Entry 1OHH (X-ray diffraction, 2.80 A resolution); this record covers chains C and H of the 8 polymer chains in the assembly.

Chain C:
Protein: ATP synthase subunit alpha, mitochondrial
From: Bos taurus
UniProtKB: P19483 (ATPA_BOVIN); residues 1-510 here correspond to UniProt positions 44-553 (UniProt number = residue number + 43)
Sequence (510 residues; numbered 1 to 510; the number before each row is that of its first residue):
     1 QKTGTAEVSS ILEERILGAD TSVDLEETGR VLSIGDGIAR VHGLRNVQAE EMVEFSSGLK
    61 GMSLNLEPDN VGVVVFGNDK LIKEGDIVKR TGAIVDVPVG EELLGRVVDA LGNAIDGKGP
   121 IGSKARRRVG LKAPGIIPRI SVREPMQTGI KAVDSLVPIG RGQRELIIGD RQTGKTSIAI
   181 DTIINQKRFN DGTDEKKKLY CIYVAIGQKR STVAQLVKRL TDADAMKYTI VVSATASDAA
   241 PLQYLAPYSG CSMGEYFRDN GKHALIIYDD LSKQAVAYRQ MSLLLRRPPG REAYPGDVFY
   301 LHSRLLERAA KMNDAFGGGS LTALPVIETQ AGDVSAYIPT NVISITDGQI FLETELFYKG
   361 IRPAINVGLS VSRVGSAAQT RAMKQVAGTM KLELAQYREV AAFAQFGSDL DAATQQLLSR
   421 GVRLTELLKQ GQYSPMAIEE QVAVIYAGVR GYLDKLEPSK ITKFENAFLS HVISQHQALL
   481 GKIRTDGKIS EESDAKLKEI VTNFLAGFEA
Unresolved in the structure: 1-18, 405-408
Differences from the reference sequence: conflict Gly481 (Ser524 in P19483)
UniProt features mapped onto this chain:
  - binding site (ATP): Gln172, Gly174, Lys175, Thr176, Ser177, Gln430, Gln432
  - binding site (Mg(2+)): Thr176, Asp269
  - site: Ser370 (Required for activity)
  - modified residue: Gln1 (Pyrrolidone carboxylic acid), Ser10 (Phosphoserine), Ser22 (Phosphoserine), Ser33 (Phosphoserine), Ser63 (Phosphoserine), Lys80 (N6-acetyllysine), Lys83 (N6-acetyllysine), Lys89 (N6-acetyllysine), Thr91 (Phosphothreonine), Lys118 (N6-acetyllysine), Ser123 (Phosphoserine), Lys124 (N6-acetyllysine), Ser141 (Phosphoserine), Arg161 (Omega-N-methylarginine), Lys187 (N6-acetyllysine), Lys196 (N6-acetyllysine), Lys197 (N6-acetyllysine), Lys218 (N6-acetyllysine), Lys262 (N6-acetyllysine), Lys384 (N6-acetyllysine) and 6 more in UniProt
  - glycosylation: Ser33 (O-linked (GlcNAc) serine)
Bound ions: Mg2+: Thr176 (together with AMP-PNP)
Residues lining bound ligands: AMP-PNP (ANP; phosphoaminophosphonic acid-adenylate ester): Asp170, Arg171, Gln172, Thr173, Gly174, Lys175, Thr176, Ser177, Phe357, Arg362, Pro363, Gln432

Chain H:
Protein: ATPase inhibitor, mitochondrial
From: Bos taurus
UniProtKB: P01096 (ATIF1_BOVIN); residues 1-84 here correspond to UniProt positions 26-109 (UniProt number = residue number + 25)
Sequence (84 residues; row label = number of the first residue in the row):
     1 GSESGDNVRS SAGAVRDAGG AFGKREQAEE ERYFRARAKE QLAALKKHHE NEISHHAKEI
    61 ERLQKEIERH KQSIKKLKQS EDDD
Unresolved in the structure: 1-3, 41-84
UniProt features mapped onto this chain:
  - region: Gly1 to Gln27 (N-terminal inhibitory region), His49 to Glu81 (Antiparallel alpha-helical coiled coil region)
  - site (Participates in pH sensing): Glu26, His49
  - modified residue: Lys78 (N6-succinyllysine)

Interface between chain C and chain H:
Contacting residue pairs - 8 pairs, chain C then chain H:
  Ala402(C) - Arg16(H)
  Phe403(C) - Gly20(H)
  Phe403(C) - Ala21(H)
  Phe403(C) - Lys24(H)
  Leu410(C) - Lys24(H)
  Asp411(C) - Lys24(H)
  Thr414(C) - Gln27(H)  hydrogen bond
  Leu417(C) - Gln27(H)
Interface residues without a listed pair, chain C (8 interface residues in all): Glu399, Ala413
Interface residues without a listed pair, chain H (7 interface residues in all): Asp17, Glu31

Overview:
8 residues of chain C face 7 of chain H across their interface, with 1 hydrogen bond. Its one hydrogen-bonded
contact is Thr414(C)-Gln27(H). Ligands of chain C: AMP-PNP. Curated annotation (UniProt) lists 7 ATP-binding
residues and Mg2+-binding residues Thr176(C) and Asp269(C) on chain C.
Chain C is ATP synthase subunit alpha, mitochondrial and chain H is ATPase inhibitor, mitochondrial, both from
Bos taurus; the structure, BOVINE MITOCHONDRIAL F1-ATPASE complexed with the inhibitor protein IF1, was
determined by X-ray diffraction.
